6X1T - chains H and L of the 3 polymer chains in the assembly; structure by X-ray diffraction, 2.34 A resolution.

[Chain H]
Molecule: SC50-3 Heavy chain
Source organism: Oryctolagus cuniculus
Chain sequence (228 residues; each row starts with the number of its first residue; a row labelled like 82A-82C holds insertion residues (82A, then the next letters in order)):
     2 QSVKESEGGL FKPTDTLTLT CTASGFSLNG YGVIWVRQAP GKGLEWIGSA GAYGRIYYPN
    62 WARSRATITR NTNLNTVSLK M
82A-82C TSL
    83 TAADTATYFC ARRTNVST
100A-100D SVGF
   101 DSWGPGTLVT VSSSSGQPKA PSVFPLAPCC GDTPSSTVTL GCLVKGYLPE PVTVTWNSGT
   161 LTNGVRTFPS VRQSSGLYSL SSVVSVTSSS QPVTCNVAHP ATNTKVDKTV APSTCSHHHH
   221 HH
Not modelled in the structure: 216-222
Disulfides: Cys22-Cys92, Cys130-Cys215, Cys142-Cys195
Covalent attachments: N-acetylglucosamine (NAG) linked to Asn97
What the authors report for this chain:
  - post-translational modification sites: Asn97

[Chain L]
Molecule: SC50-3 Light chain
Source organism: Oryctolagus cuniculus
Chain sequence (214 residues; numbered 3 to 211 plus 5 insertion-coded residues; the number before each row is that of its first residue; a row labelled like 27A-27B holds insertion residues (27A, then the next letters in order)):
     3 DMTQTPSSKS VPVGDTVTIN CQASE
27A-27B SV
    28 YSNNRLSWFQ QKPGQPPKLL IYLVSTLASG VPSRFKGSGS GTQFTLTISD VVCDDAATYY
    88 CVGYKSST
95A-95C TDG
    96 LAFGGGTEVV VKGDPVAPTV LIFPPAADQV ATGTVTIVCV ANKYFPDVTV TWEVDGTTQT
   156 TGIENSKTPQ NSADCTYNLS STLTLTSTQY NSHKEYTCKV TQGTTSVVQS FNRGDC
Disulfides: Cys23-Cys88, Cys80-Cys170, Cys134-Cys193

[Interface between chain H and chain L]
Residue-residue contacts - 80 pairs, chain H then chain L:
  Val37(H) - Phe98(L)  hydrophobic
  Gln39(H) - Gln38(L)  hydrogen bond
  Gln39(H) - Tyr87(L)
  Gly44(H) - Tyr87(L)
  Leu45(H) - Gln38(L)
  Leu45(H) - Pro44(L)  hydrophobic
  Leu45(H) - Tyr87(L)
  Leu45(H) - Phe98(L)  hydrophobic
  Trp47(H) - Leu96(L)
  Trp47(H) - Phe98(L)  hydrophobic
  Ser50(H) - Leu96(L)
  Arg56(H) - Ser94(L)  hydrogen bond (side chain-backbone)
  Arg56(H) - Thr95(L)
  Tyr58(H) - Tyr91(L)
  Tyr58(H) - Ser93(L)
  Tyr58(H) - Ser94(L)
  Tyr58(H) - Thr95(L)
  Tyr58(H) - Leu96(L)  hydrophobic
  Tyr59(H) - Thr95(L)
  Tyr59(H) - Thr95A(L)
  Tyr59(H) - Asp95B(L)  hydrogen bond (backbone-backbone)
  Pro60(H) - Asp95B(L)
  Asn61(H) - Thr95A(L)
  Asn61(H) - Asp95B(L)  hydrogen bond
  Arg64(H) - Thr95A(L)  hydrogen bond
  Phe91(H) - Pro43(L)  hydrophobic
  Ser99(H) - Arg32(L)  hydrogen bond (backbone-side chain)
  Ser99(H) - Leu50(L)
  Thr100(H) - Arg32(L)
  Thr100(H) - Tyr49(L)
  Ser100A(H) - Arg32(L)  hydrogen bond
  Ser100A(H) - Tyr91(L)
  Val100B(H) - Ser34(L)  hydrogen bond (backbone-side chain)
  Val100B(H) - Phe36(L)
  Val100B(H) - Val89(L)
  Val100B(H) - Tyr91(L)  hydrophobic
  Gly100C(H) - Ser34(L)
  Gly100C(H) - Leu46(L)
  Phe100D(H) - Phe36(L)
  Phe100D(H) - Leu46(L)
  Trp103(H) - Phe36(L)
  Trp103(H) - Pro43(L)  hydrophobic
  Trp103(H) - Pro44(L)
  Gly104(H) - Pro43(L)
  Phe124(H) - Asp123(L)
  Phe124(H) - Gln124(L)
  Pro125(H) - Ala121(L)
  Leu126(H) - Phe118(L)
  Leu126(H) - Val133(L)  hydrophobic
  Ala127(H) - Phe118(L)
  Ala127(H) - Pro119(L)
  Cys129(H) - Pro119(L)
  Cys129(H) - Asp210(L)  hydrogen bond (side chain-backbone)
  Cys129(H) - Cys211(L)  disulfide
  Cys130(H) - Asp210(L)  hydrogen bond (side chain-backbone)
  Cys130(H) - Cys211(L)  hydrophobic
  Gly131(H) - Asp210(L)  hydrogen bond (backbone-backbone)
  Thr139(H) - Leu116(L)
  Thr139(H) - Phe118(L)
  Leu143(H) - Gln124(L)
  Leu143(H) - Thr131(L)
  Lys145(H) - Thr129(L)
  Lys145(H) - Thr131(L)  hydrogen bond
  Arg166(H) - Asn137(L)  hydrogen bond
  Arg166(H) - Lys138(L)
  Arg166(H) - Asn173(L)  hydrogen bond
  Phe168(H) - Val135(L)  hydrophobic
  Phe168(H) - Ser161(L)
  Phe168(H) - Thr163(L)
  Phe168(H) - Asn173(L)
  Phe168(H) - Leu174(L)
  Phe168(H) - Ser175(L)
  Pro169(H) - Ser161(L)  hydrogen bond (backbone-side chain)
  Pro169(H) - Lys162(L)
  Val171(H) - Glu159(L)
  Val171(H) - Asn160(L)
  Val171(H) - Ser161(L)
  Arg172(H) - Glu159(L)
  Ser181(H) - Ser175(L)  hydrogen bond
  Lys208(H) - Asp123(L)  salt bridge
Interface residues without a listed pair, chain H (46 interface residues in all): Ile35, Lys43, Asp101, Pro105, Pro128, Thr167, Ser170, Val183
Interface residues without a listed pair, chain L (47 interface residues in all): Leu33, Gln42, Gly95C, Ile117, Thr127, Phe206
Disulfides between the chains: Cys129(H)-Cys211(L)

[Summary]
46 residues of chain H and 47 residues of chain L are in contact, with 1 disulfide bond, 16 hydrogen bonds and
1 salt bridge. Polar pairs include Lys208(H)-Asp123(L), Gln39(H)-Gln38(L) and Arg56(H)-Ser94(L).
N-acetylglucosamine is covalently linked to Asn97(H). The paper reports a modification site at Asn97(H).
Here chain H is SC50-3 Heavy chain and chain L is SC50-3 Light chain, both from Oryctolagus cuniculus. Entry
6X1T (Structure of pHis Fab (SC50-3) in complex with pHis mimetic peptide) was determined by X-ray
diffraction, deposited together with 6X1S, 6X1U, 6X1V and 6X1W.
